PDB entry 8YW1 | electron microscopy, 3.44 A resolution | chains K and Q of the 33 polymer chains in the assembly

# Chain K
Protein: Spike glycoprotein E2
From: Semliki Forest virus 4
UniProtKB: A0A0E3T652 (A0A0E3T652_SFV); residues 5-422 here correspond to UniProt positions 338-755 (UniProt number = residue number + 333)
Sequence (418 residues; each row starts with the number of its first residue):
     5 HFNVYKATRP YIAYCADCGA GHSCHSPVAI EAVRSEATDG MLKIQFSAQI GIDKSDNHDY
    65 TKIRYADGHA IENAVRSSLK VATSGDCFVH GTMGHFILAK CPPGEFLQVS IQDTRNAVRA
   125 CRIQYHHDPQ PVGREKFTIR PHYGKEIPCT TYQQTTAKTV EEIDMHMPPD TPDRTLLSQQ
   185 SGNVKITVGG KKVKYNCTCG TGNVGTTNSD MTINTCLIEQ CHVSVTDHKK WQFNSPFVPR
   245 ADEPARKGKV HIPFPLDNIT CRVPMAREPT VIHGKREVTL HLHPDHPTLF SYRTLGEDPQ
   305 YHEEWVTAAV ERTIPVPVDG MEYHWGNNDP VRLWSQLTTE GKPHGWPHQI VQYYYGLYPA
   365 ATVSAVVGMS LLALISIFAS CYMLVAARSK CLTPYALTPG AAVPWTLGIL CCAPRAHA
Cystine bridges: C19-C125, C91-C105, C201-C225, C203-C220
Covalently attached groups: N-acetylglucosamine (NAG) linked to N200; glycan linked to N262

# Chain Q
Protein: capsid protein, partial
From: Semliki Forest virus 4
UniProtKB: A0A0E3T652 (A0A0E3T652_SFV); residue numbers follow UniProt; this construct covers 107-267
Sequence (161 residues; row label = number of the first residue in the row):
   107 KRERMCMKIE NDCIFEVKHE GKVTGYACLV GDKVMKPAHV KGVIDNADLA KLAFKKSSKY
   167 DLECAQIPVH MRSDASKYTH EKPEGHYNWH HGAVQYSGGR FTIPTGAGKP GDSGRPIFDN
   227 KGRVVAIVLG GANEGSRTAL SVVTWNKDMV TRVTPEGSEE W

# How chain K and chain Q interact
Pairs across the interface - 21 pairs, chain K then chain Q:
  S393(K) - K161(Q)
  T397(K) - K161(Q)
  P398(K) - M255(Q)  hydrophobic
  A400(K) - K139(Q)  hydrogen bond (backbone-side chain)
  A400(K) - C170(Q)
  L401(K) - M141(Q)
  L401(K) - S163(Q)
  L401(K) - Y166(Q)  hydrophobic
  L401(K) - C170(Q)  hydrophobic
  L401(K) - W251(Q)
  L401(K) - V256(Q)
  T402(K) - K139(Q)  hydrogen bond (backbone-side chain)
  T402(K) - W251(Q)
  T402(K) - D254(Q)  hydrogen bond (side chain-backbone)
  T402(K) - M255(Q)
  T402(K) - V256(Q)
  P403(K) - K139(Q)
  P403(K) - Y184(Q)
  G404(K) - D254(Q)
  A405(K) - D254(Q)
  H421(K) - Q172(Q)  hydrogen bond
Other interface residues (no listed pair), chain K (11 interface residues in all): Y399
Other interface residues (no listed pair), chain Q (14 interface residues in all): K162, L168

# Summary
11 residues of chain K face 14 of chain Q across their interface; the contacts include 4 hydrogen bonds. Polar
contacts include A400(K)-K139(Q), T402(K)-K139(Q) and T402(K)-D254(Q). N-acetylglucosamine is covalently
linked to N200(K).
Here chain K is Spike glycoprotein E2 and chain Q is capsid protein, partial, both from Semliki Forest virus
4. Entry 8YW1 (Semliki Forest virus viron in complex with VLDLR) was determined by electron microscopy (same
publication as 8YVY, 8YVZ and 8YW2).
